PDB entry 3J3Q | electron microscopy | chains hY and hZ of the 1356 polymer chains in the assembly

[Chain hY (and hZ)]
Molecule: capsid protein
Source organism: Human immunodeficiency virus 1
Notes: chain hZ of this document is another copy of the same molecule, construct and numbering; everything in this record applies to it too
Reference sequence: Q79791 (Q79791_9HIV1); residues 1-231 here correspond to UniProt positions 133-363 (UniProt number = residue number + 132)
Amino-acid sequence (231 residues; numbered 1 to 231; the number before each row is that of its first residue):
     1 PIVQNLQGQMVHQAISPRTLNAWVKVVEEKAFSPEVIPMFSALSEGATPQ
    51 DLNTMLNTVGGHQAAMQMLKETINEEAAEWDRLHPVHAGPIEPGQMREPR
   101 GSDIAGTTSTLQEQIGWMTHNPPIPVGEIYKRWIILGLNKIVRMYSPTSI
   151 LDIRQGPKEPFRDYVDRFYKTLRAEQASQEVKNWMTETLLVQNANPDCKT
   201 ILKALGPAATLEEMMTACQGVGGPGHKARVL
Cystine bridges: C198-C218
Construct notes: engineered mutation E92 (Ala224 in Q79791)

[How chain hY and chain hZ interact]
Residue-residue contacts (57):
  I2(hY) with L6(hZ)
  M10(hY) with L6(hZ); Q7(hZ)
  V11(hY) with Q4(hZ)
  H12(hY) with Q4(hZ); N5(hZ); L6(hZ)
  Q13(hY) with V3(hZ); Q4(hZ); N5(hZ)
  A14(hY) with V3(hZ)
  L20(hY) with A42(hZ)
  K25(hY) with E29(hZ)
  E28(hY) with E29(hZ); K30(hZ)
  D51(hY) with E45(hZ)
  T54(hY) with A42(hZ)
  N57(hY) with P38(hZ); R173(hZ)
  T58(hY) with E35(hZ); M39(hZ); A42(hZ)
  V59(hY) with R173(hZ)
  G60(hY) with E35(hZ); K170(hZ)
  G61(hY) with D166(hZ); K170(hZ)
  H62(hY) with D166(hZ)
  Q63(hY) with D166(hZ); Y169(hZ); K170(hZ); R173(hZ)
  A64(hY) with V165(hZ); Y169(hZ); L211(hZ); M215(hZ)
  Q67(hY) with Y169(hZ); L211(hZ)
  M68(hY) with L211(hZ); E212(hZ); M215(hZ)
  T72(hY) with E212(hZ)
  Q112(hY) with P122(hZ); P123(hZ)
  I115(hY) with L6(hZ)
  T119(hY) with L6(hZ); Q7(hZ)
  K140(hY) with E212(hZ)
  M144(hY) with R162(hZ); M215(hZ); H226(hZ)
  Y145(hY) with H226(hZ); K227(hZ); R229(hZ)
  P147(hY) with H226(hZ)
  T148(hY) with G222(hZ)
  S149(hY) with G222(hZ)
Other interface residues (no listed pair), chain hY (37 interface residues in all): I15, S16, P17, V24, E75, D152
Other interface residues (no listed pair), chain hZ (33 interface residues in all): R18, T19, L43, G46, K182, V221

[In short]
37 residues of chain hY face 33 of chain hZ across their interface.
Chain hY and chain hZ are both capsid protein (Human immunodeficiency virus 1); the structure, Atomic-level
structure of the entire HIV-1 capsid, was determined by electron microscopy together with 3J4F, 3J34 and 3J3Y
from the same study.
